PDB entry 8QFW | X-ray diffraction, 2.00 A resolution | chains A and B

[Chain A (and B)]
Name: Chronophin
Organism: Mus musculus
Notes: EC 3.1.3.16, 3.1.3.74; chain B of this document is another copy of the same molecule, construct and numbering; everything in this record applies to it too
Reference sequence: P60487 (PLPP_MOUSE); numbering as in UniProt (aligned over 1-291)
Sequence (293 residues; numbered 0 to 292; the number before each row is that of its first residue; numbering starts at 0):
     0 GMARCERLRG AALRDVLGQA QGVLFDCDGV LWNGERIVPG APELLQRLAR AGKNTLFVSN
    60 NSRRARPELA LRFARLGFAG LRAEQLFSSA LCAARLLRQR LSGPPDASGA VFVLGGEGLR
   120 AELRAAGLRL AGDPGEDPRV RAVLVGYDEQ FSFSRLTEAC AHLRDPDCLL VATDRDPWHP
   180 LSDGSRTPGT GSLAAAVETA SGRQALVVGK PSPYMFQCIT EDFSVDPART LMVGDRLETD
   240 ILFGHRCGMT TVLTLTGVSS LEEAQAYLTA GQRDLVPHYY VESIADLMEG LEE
Not modelled in the structure: 292 (chain B: 0, 102-106, 292)
Sequence notes: expression tag (0, 292)
Bound ions: Mg2+: Asp-25, Asp-27, Asp-234 (together with phosphate ion)
Small-molecule neighbours: 7,8-bis(oxidanyl)-2-phenyl-chromen-4-one (UK9): Asp-27, Asn-59, Asn-60, Ser-61, Arg-62, Tyr-146, Glu-148, His-178, Pro-179, Leu-180
Swiss-Prot annotation at these positions:
  - active site: Asp-25 (Nucleophile), Asp-27 (Proton donor)
  - binding site (Mg(2+)): Asp-25, Asp-27, Asp-234
  - binding site (substrate): Ser-58 to Asn-60, His-178, Lys-209
What the authors report for this chain:
  - conformationally variable residues (side-chain flip): Arg-62
  - binding site for 7,8-bis(oxidanyl)-2-phenyl-chromen-4-one: Asp-27, Asn-60, Ser-61, Arg-62, Tyr-146, Glu-148, His-178, Pro-179, Leu-180
  - contacts within the chain: Asp-27/Asn-60 (hydrogen bond) (proposed by the authors, not directly observed)

[How chain A and chain B interact]
Residue-residue contacts - 28 pairs, chain A then chain B:
  Ala-48(A) with Arg-81(B), hydrogen bond (backbone-side chain)
  Arg-49(A) with Arg-81(B)
  Gly-51(A) with Arg-81(B)
  Ala-64(A) with Arg-128(B)
  Pro-66(A) with Gly-126(B); Arg-128(B)
  Glu-67(A) with Arg-128(B), salt bridge
  Ala-69(A) with Gly-126(B)
  Leu-70(A) with Arg-97(B); Ala-125(B); Gly-126(B)
  Ala-73(A) with Arg-97(B)
  Leu-80(A) with Ala-124(B)
  Arg-81(A) with Arg-65(B); Pro-66(B); Glu-121(B), salt bridge; Ala-124(B)
  Ala-82(A) with Arg-123(B); Ala-124(B), hydrogen bond (backbone-backbone)
  Glu-83(A) with Pro-66(B); Ala-124(B)
  Glu-116(A) with Glu-135(B)
  Ala-120(A) with Arg-128(B); Glu-135(B)
  Arg-123(A) with Pro-133(B); Gly-134(B); Glu-135(B), salt bridge
  Ala-124(A) with Pro-133(B)
Also at the interface, not in a pair above, chain B (17 interface residues in all): Ala-64, Leu-90, Ser-107, Ala-120

[Summary]
Chain A and chain B each contribute 17 residues to their interface, with 2 hydrogen bonds and 3 salt bridges.
Polar pairs include Glu-67(A)/Arg-128(B), Arg-81(A)/Glu-121(B) and Arg-123(A)/Glu-135(B). Bound to chain A:
7,8-bis(oxidanyl)-2-phenyl-chromen-4-one. From the paper: a binding site for
7,8-bis(oxidanyl)-2-phenyl-chromen-4-one at Asp-27(A), Asn-60(A) and Ser-61(A) among others; conformational
variability at Arg-62(A).
Chain A and chain B are both Chronophin (Mus musculus); the structure, Murine pyridoxal phosphatase in complex
with 7,8-dihydroxyflavone, was determined by X-ray diffraction, deposited together with 8S8A and 9EM1.
